7TK1 - chains G and H of the 27 polymer chains in the assembly; structure by electron microscopy, 7.10 A resolution (low resolution: residue-level contacts below are approximate; hydrogen-bond / salt-bridge calls are withheld).

# Chain G
Molecule: ATP synthase subunit gamma
Source organism: Saccharomyces cerevisiae
Reference sequence: P38077 (ATPG_YEAST); residues 1-278 here correspond to UniProt positions 34-311 (UniProt number = residue number + 33)
Sequence (278 residues; row label = number of the first residue in the row):
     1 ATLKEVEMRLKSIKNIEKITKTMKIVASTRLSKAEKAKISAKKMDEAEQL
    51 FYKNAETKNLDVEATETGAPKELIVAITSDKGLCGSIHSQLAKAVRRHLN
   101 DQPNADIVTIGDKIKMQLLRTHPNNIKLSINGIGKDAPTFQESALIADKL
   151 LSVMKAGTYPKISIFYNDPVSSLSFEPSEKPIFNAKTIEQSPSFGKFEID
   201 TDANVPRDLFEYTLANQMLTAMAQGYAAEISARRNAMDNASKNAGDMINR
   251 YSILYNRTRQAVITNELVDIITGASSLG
Not modelled in the structure: 60-70, 277-278

# Chain H
Molecule: ATP synthase subunit delta
Source organism: Saccharomyces cerevisiae
Reference sequence: Q12165 (ATPD_YEAST); residues 1-138 here correspond to UniProt positions 23-160 (UniProt number = residue number + 22)
Sequence (138 residues; numbered 1 to 138; the number before each row is that of its first residue):
     1 AEAAAASSGLKLQFALPHETLYSGSEVTQVNLPAKSGRIGVLANHVPTVE
    51 QLLPGVVEVMEGSNSKKFFISGGFATVQPDSQLCVTAIEAFPLESFSQEN
   101 IKNLLAEAKKNVSSSDAREAAEAAIQVEVLENLQSVLK
Not modelled in the structure: 1-10, 24-25, 91, 98, 116-117, 137-138

# How chain G and chain H interact
Contacting residue pairs - 9 pairs, chain G then chain H:
  Ala-37(G) / Pro-17(H)
  Ser-40(G) / Leu-16(H)
  Ser-40(G) / Pro-17(H)
  Ala-41(G) / Pro-17(H)
  Lys-196(G) / Pro-47(H)
  Phe-197(G) / Pro-47(H)
  Glu-198(G) / Pro-47(H)
  Glu-198(G) / Thr-48(H)
  Glu-198(G) / Val-49(H)
Also at the interface, not in a pair above, chain G (7 interface residues in all): Ile-199
Also at the interface, not in a pair above, chain H (6 interface residues in all): Glu-19

# Overview
Chain G and chain H form an interface of 7 and 6 residues respectively.
Chain G is ATP synthase subunit gamma and chain H is ATP synthase subunit delta, both from Saccharomyces
cerevisiae; the structure, Yeast ATP synthase State 1catalytic(d) without exogenous ATP backbone model, was
determined by electron microscopy (same publication as 7TJS, 7TJT, 7TJU, 7TJV, 7TJW, 7TJX and 30 further
entries).
